Entry 9ITP (electron microscopy, 3.85 A resolution); this record covers chains X and T of the 16 polymer chains in the assembly.

== Chain X ==
Molecule: ATP synthase subunit b
From: Chloroflexus aurantiacus J-10-fl
UniProt: A9WGS8 (ATPF_CHLAA); residues 1-164 here = UniProt positions 1-164
Amino-acid sequence (164 residues; each row starts with the number of its first residue):
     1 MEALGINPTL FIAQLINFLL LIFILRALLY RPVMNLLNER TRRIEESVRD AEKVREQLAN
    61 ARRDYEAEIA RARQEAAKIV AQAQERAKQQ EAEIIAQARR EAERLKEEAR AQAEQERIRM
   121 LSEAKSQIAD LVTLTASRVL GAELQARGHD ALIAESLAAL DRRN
Unresolved in the structure: 1-4, 160-164

== Chain T ==
Molecule: ATP synthase subunit a
From: Chloroflexus aurantiacus J-10-fl
UniProt: A9WGT0 (A9WGT0_CHLAA); residue numbers follow UniProt; this construct covers 1-312
Amino-acid sequence (312 residues; numbered 1 to 312; the number before each row is that of its first residue):
     1 MSTRTRNILI IVGALIISIA SRFFLYTGPP HVEVAAEVIF DGIPGFPITN SFVVAIIIDI
    61 FVIALAVAAT RNLQMVPRGL QNVMEFILES LYNLFRNINA KYVATAFPLV ATIFLFVLFG
   121 NWFGLLPGVG SIGVCHEKKE EHAVVDERLA LAAPAAPLSS VAAAEGEEIH DTCAAQGKKL
   181 VPLFRAPAAD LNFTFAIAVI SFVFIEYWGF RALGPGYLKK FFNTNGIMSF VGIIEFISEL
   241 VKPFALAFRL FGNIFAGEVL LVVMAFLVPL LLPLPFYGFE VFVGFIQALI FALLTYAFLN
   301 IAVTGHDEEH AH
Unresolved in the structure: 1-46, 137-169, 305-312
Cystine bridges: Cys-135/Cys-173

== Interface between chain X and chain T ==
Residue-residue contacts - 10 pairs, chain X then chain T:
  Ile-6(X) with Asn-192(T)
  Asn-7(X) with Asn-192(T), hydrogen bond (backbone-side chain)
  Leu-10(X) with Asn-192(T)
  Gln-14(X) with Phe-193(T)
  Leu-15(X) with Ala-196(T)
  Leu-21(X) with Asp-59(T); Thr-112(T)
  Ile-22(X) with Thr-112(T)
  Leu-25(X) with Thr-112(T)
  Arg-26(X) with Pro-108(T)
Also at the interface, not in a pair above, chain X (14 interface residues in all): Phe-11, Asn-17, Leu-28, Pro-32, Leu-36
Also at the interface, not in a pair above, chain T (10 interface residues in all): Ala-66, Thr-70, Glu-85, Glu-89

== Summary ==
14 residues of chain X and 10 residues of chain T are in contact; the contacts include 1 hydrogen bond. The
hydrogen-bonded pair is Asn-7(X)/Asn-192(T).
Chain X is ATP synthase subunit b and chain T is ATP synthase subunit a, both from Chloroflexus aurantiacus
J-10-fl; the structure, Chloroflexus aurantiacus ATP synthase, state 2, focused refinement of FO and
peripheral stalk, was determined by electron microscopy together with 9ITJ, 9ITK, 9ITL, 9ITM, 9ITN, 9ITO and
11 further entries from the same study.
